2HU5 - chains A and B; structure by X-ray diffraction, 2.00 A resolution.

# Chain A (and B)
Protein: Acylamino-acid-releasing enzyme
From: Aeropyrum pernix
Notes: EC 3.4.19.1; chain B of this document is another copy of the same molecule, construct and numbering; everything in this record applies to it too
UniProtKB: Q9YBQ2 (APEH_AERPE); residues 1-582 here = UniProt positions 1-582
Amino-acid sequence (582 residues; row label = number of the first residue in the row):
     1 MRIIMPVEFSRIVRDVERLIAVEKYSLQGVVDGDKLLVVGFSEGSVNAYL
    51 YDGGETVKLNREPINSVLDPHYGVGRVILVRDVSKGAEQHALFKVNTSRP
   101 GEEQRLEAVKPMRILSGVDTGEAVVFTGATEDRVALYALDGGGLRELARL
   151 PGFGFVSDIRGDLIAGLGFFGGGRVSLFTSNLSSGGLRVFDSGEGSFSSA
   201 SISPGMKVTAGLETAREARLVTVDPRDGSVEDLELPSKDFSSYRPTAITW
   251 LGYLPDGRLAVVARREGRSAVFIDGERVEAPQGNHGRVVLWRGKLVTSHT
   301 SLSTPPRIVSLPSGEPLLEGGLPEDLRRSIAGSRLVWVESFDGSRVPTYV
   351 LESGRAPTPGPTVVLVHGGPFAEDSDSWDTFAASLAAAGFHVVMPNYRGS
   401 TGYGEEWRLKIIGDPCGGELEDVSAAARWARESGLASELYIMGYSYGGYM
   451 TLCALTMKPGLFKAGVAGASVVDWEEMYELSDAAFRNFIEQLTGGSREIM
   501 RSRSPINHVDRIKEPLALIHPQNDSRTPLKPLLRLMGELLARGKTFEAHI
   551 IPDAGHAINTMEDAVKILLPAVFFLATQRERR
Not modelled in the structure: 1-8, 582 (chain B: 1-7)
Small-molecule neighbours: glycine / phenylalanine: Gly368, Gly369, Tyr444, Ser445, Tyr446, Val471, Trp474, Met477, Phe485, Phe488, Ile489, Leu492, Arg526, Thr527, His556
Swiss-Prot annotation at these positions:
  - active site (Charge relay system): Ser445, Asp524, His556

# Interface between chain A and chain B
Contacting residue pairs (53; chain A residue first):
  Ser10(A) - Ser10(B)
  Ser10(A) - Val13(B)
  Ser10(A) - Arg14(B)
  Val13(A) - Phe9(B)  hydrophobic
  Val13(A) - Ser10(B)
  Val13(A) - Val13(B)  hydrophobic
  Glu17(A) - Glu8(B)  hydrogen bond (side chain-backbone)
  Glu17(A) - Phe9(B)  hydrogen bond (side chain-backbone)
  Glu17(A) - Ser10(B)
  Gln522(A) - Leu540(B)
  Gln522(A) - Lys544(B)  hydrogen bond (side chain-backbone)
  Gln522(A) - Thr545(B)
  Gln522(A) - Phe546(B)  hydrogen bond (side chain-backbone)
  Leu529(A) - Phe546(B)  hydrophobic
  Lys530(A) - Leu540(B)
  Leu533(A) - Met536(B)
  Leu533(A) - Gly537(B)
  Leu533(A) - Leu540(B)  hydrophobic
  Met536(A) - Leu533(B)
  Met536(A) - Ile550(B)  hydrophobic
  Gly537(A) - Leu533(B)
  Leu540(A) - Gln522(B)
  Leu540(A) - Lys530(B)
  Lys544(A) - Gln522(B)  hydrogen bond (backbone-side chain)
  Thr545(A) - Gln522(B)
  Thr545(A) - Asp553(B)  hydrogen bond
  Phe546(A) - Gln522(B)  hydrogen bond (backbone-side chain)
  Phe546(A) - Leu529(B)  hydrophobic
  Phe546(A) - Ile550(B)  hydrophobic
  Phe546(A) - Pro552(B)
  Glu547(A) - Ile550(B)
  Glu547(A) - Pro552(B)
  Ala548(A) - Ala548(B)
  Ala548(A) - His549(B)
  Ala548(A) - Ile550(B)  hydrogen bond (backbone-backbone)
  His549(A) - Ala548(B)
  His549(A) - His549(B)  hydrogen bond
  Ile550(A) - Met536(B)  hydrophobic
  Ile550(A) - Phe546(B)  hydrophobic
  Ile550(A) - Glu547(B)
  Ile550(A) - Ala548(B)  hydrogen bond (backbone-backbone)
  Pro552(A) - Phe546(B)
  Pro552(A) - Glu547(B)
  Asp553(A) - Thr545(B)  hydrogen bond
  Glu562(A) - Glu8(B)
  Glu562(A) - Thr577(B)
  Glu562(A) - Glu580(B)
  Lys566(A) - Thr577(B)
  Leu569(A) - Phe573(B)  hydrophobic
  Phe573(A) - Leu569(B)  hydrophobic
  Thr577(A) - Glu562(B)
  Thr577(A) - Lys566(B)
  Glu580(A) - Glu562(B)
Interface residues without a listed pair, chain A (29 interface residues in all): Phe9, Arg14, Lys85, Ile551
Interface residues without a listed pair, chain B (30 interface residues in all): Glu17, Lys85, Ile551

# Overview
The interface between chain A and chain B involves 29 residues on one side and 30 on the other, with 11
hydrogen bonds. Polar pairs include Glu17(A)-Glu8(B), Glu17(A)-Phe9(B) and Gln522(A)-Lys544(B). Ligands of
chain A: glycine / phenylalanine. From UniProt: 3 active-site residues on chain A.
Both chains are Acylamino-acid-releasing enzyme (Aeropyrum pernix). Entry 2HU5 (Binding of inhibitors by
Acylaminoacyl-peptidase) was determined by X-ray diffraction, deposited together with 2HU7 and 2HU8.
